Entry 3GTO (X-ray diffraction, 4.00 A resolution); this record covers chains B and R of the 13 polymer chains in the assembly.

== Chain B ==
Name: DNA-directed RNA polymerase II subunit RPB2
From: Saccharomyces cerevisiae
Notes: EC 2.7.7.6; fragment: DNA-directed RNA polymerase II 140 kDa polypeptide
UniProtKB: P08518 (RPB2_YEAST); residue numbers follow UniProt; this construct covers 1-1224
Sequence (1224 residues; row label = number of the first residue in the row):
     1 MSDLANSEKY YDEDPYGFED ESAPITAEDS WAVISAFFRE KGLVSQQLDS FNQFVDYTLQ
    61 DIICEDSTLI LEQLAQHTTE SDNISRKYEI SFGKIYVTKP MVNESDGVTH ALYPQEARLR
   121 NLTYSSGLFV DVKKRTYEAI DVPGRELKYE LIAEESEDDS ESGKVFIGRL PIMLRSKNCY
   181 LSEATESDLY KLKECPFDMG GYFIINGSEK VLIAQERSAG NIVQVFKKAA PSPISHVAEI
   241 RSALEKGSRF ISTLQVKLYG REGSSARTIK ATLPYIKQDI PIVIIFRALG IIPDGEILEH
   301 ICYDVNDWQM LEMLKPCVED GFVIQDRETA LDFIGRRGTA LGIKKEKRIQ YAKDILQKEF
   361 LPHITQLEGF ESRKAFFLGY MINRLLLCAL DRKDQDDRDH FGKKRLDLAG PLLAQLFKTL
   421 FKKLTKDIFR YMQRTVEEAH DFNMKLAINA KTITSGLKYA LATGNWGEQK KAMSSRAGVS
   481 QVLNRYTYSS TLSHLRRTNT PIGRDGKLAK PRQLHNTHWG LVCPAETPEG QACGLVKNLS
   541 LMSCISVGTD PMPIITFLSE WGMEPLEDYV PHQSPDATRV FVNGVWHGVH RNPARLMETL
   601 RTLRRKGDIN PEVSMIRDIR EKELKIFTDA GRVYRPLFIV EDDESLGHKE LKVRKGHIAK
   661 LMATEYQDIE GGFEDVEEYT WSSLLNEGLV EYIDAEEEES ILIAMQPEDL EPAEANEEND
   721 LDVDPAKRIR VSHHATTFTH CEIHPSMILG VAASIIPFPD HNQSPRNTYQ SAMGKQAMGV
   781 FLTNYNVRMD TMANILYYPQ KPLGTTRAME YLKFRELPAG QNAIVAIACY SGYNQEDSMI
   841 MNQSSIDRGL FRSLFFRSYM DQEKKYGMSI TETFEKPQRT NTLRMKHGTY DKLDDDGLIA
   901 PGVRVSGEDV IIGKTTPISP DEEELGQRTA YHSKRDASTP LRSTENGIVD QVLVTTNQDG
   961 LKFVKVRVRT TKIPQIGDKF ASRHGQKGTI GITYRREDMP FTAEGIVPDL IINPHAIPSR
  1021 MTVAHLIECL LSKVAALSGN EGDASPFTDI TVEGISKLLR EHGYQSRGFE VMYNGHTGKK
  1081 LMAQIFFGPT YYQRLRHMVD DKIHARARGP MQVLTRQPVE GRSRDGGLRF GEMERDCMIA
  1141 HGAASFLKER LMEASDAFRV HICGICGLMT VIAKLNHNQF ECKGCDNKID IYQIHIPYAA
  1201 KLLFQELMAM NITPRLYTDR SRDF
Disordered / not traced: 1-19, 71-89, 135-163, 336-344, 438-445, 503-508, 669-677, 716-721, 920-932
Ion coordination: Zn2+: Cys1163, Cys1166, Cys1182

== Chain R ==
Molecule: 15-nt RNA strand
Notes: fragment: RNA strand
Sequence (15 nucleotides; each row starts with the number of its first residue):
     1 AUCGAGAGGA UGCAC
Disordered / not traced: 13-15
Ion coordination: Mg2+: A10 (shared with 2 residues of chain A)

== Chain B / chain R interface ==
Residue-residue contacts (19; chain B residue first):
  Arg476(B) - A5(R)  phosphate contact
  Ala477(B) - G6(R)  sugar contact
  Gln481(B) - G6(R)  hydrogen bond to the phosphate
  Gln481(B) - A7(R)  phosphate contact
  Glu529(B) - G9(R)  phosphate contact
  Glu529(B) - G12(R)  base contact
  Gly530(B) - G12(R)  base contact
  Gln531(B) - G8(R)  base contact
  Tyr769(B) - G12(R)  hydrogen bond to the sugar
  Gln776(B) - G8(R)  hydrogen bond to the phosphate
  Gln776(B) - G9(R)  hydrogen bond to the phosphate
  Lys979(B) - G9(R)  phosphate contact
  Lys979(B) - A10(R)  salt bridge to the phosphate
  Lys987(B) - A10(R)  phosphate contact
  Lys987(B) - U11(R)  salt bridge to the phosphate
  His1097(B) - G8(R)  sugar contact
  Gln1112(B) - U2(R)  phosphate contact
  Arg1124(B) - A1(R)  phosphate contact
  Arg1124(B) - U2(R)  salt bridge to the phosphate
Interface residues without a listed pair, chain B (15 interface residues in all): Pro528, Cys533

== Overview ==
15 residues of chain B face 10 of chain R across their interface, with 4 hydrogen bonds and 3 salt bridges.
Polar pairs include Tyr769(B)-G12(R), Gln481(B)-G6(R) and Gln776(B)-G8(R). Cys1163(B), Cys1166(B) and
Cys1182(B) form the Zn2+ site.
Here chain B is DNA-directed RNA polymerase II subunit RPB2 (Saccharomyces cerevisiae) and chain R is a 15-nt
RNA strand. Entry 3GTO (Backtracked RNA polymerase II complex with 15mer RNA) was determined by X-ray
diffraction (same publication as 3GTG, 3GTJ, 3GTK, 3GTL, 3GTM, 3GTP and 3GTQ).
